PDB entry 1VBS | X-ray diffraction, 2.00 A resolution | chains A and B

[Chain A]
Molecule: Cyclophilin A
From: Homo sapiens
Reference sequence: P05092 (CYPH_HUMAN); residues 2-165 here correspond to UniProt positions 1-164 (UniProt number = residue number - 1)
Sequence (165 residues; each row starts with the number of its first residue):
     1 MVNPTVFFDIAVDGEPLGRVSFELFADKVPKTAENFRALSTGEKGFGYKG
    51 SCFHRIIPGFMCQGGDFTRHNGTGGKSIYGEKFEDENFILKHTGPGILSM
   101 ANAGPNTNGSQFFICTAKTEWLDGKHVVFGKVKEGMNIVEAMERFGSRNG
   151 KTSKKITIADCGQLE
Disordered / not traced: 1
Differences from the reference sequence: expression tag (1)

[Chain B]
Molecule: Tetrapeptide
Sequence (5 residues; numbered 2 to 6; the number before each row is that of its first residue):
     2 AAPFX
Modified / non-standard residues: Ala3 (D-alanine; DAL); NIT (4-nitroaniline) at position 6

[How chain A and chain B interact]
Contacting residue pairs - 17 pairs, chain A then chain B:
  Arg55(A) - Ala3(B)
  Arg55(A) - Pro4(B)  hydrogen bond (side chain-backbone)
  Arg55(A) - Phe5(B)
  Ile57(A) - NIT_6(B)
  Phe60(A) - Pro4(B)  hydrophobic
  Phe60(A) - Phe5(B)
  Met61(A) - Pro4(B)
  Gln63(A) - Pro4(B)
  Ala101(A) - Ala3(B)
  Asn102(A) - Ala2(B)
  Asn102(A) - Ala3(B)  hydrogen bond (backbone-backbone)
  Ala103(A) - Ala2(B)
  Gly104(A) - Ala2(B)
  Phe113(A) - Pro4(B)
  Leu122(A) - Pro4(B)  hydrophobic
  His126(A) - Ala3(B)
  Arg148(A) - NIT_6(B)
Interface residues without a listed pair, chain A (14 interface residues in all): Asn149

[In short]
14 residues of chain A and 5 residues of chain B are in contact; the contacts include 2 hydrogen bonds. Among
the polar pairs are Arg55(A)-Pro4(B) and Asn102(A)-Ala3(B).
Here chain A is Cyclophilin A (Homo sapiens) and chain B is Tetrapeptide. Entry 1VBS (Structure of cyclophilin
complexed with (d)ala containing tetrapeptide) was determined by X-ray diffraction.
